6EZJ - chains A and Q of the 24 polymer chains in the assembly; structure by electron microscopy, 3.10 A resolution.

== Chain A (and Q) ==
Protein: Imidazoleglycerol-phosphate dehydratase 2, chloroplastic
From: Arabidopsis thaliana
Notes: EC 4.2.1.19; chain Q of this document is another copy of the same molecule, construct and numbering; everything in this record applies to it too
Reference sequence: O23346 (HIS5B_ARATH); residues 4-207 here correspond to UniProt positions 69-272 (UniProt number = residue number + 65)
Chain sequence (205 residues; each row starts with the number of its first residue):
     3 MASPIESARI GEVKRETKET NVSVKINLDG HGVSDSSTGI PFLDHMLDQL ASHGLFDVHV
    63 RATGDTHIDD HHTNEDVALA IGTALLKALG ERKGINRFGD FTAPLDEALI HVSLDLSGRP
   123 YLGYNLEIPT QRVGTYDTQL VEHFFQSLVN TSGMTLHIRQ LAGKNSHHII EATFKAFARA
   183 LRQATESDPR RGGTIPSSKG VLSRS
Disordered / not traced: 3-10, 196-207
Sequence notes: initiating methionine (3)
Bound ions: Mn2+ site 1: His47, His169, Glu173 (together with (R)-c348) (shared with His74(Q) of chain Q); Mn2+ site 2: His73, Glu77, His145 (together with (R)-c348) (shared with 1 residue of chain U); Mn2+ site 3: His74 (together with (R)-c348) (shared with 3 residues of chain U); Mn2+ site 4: His170 (together with (R)-c348) (shared with His73(Q), Glu77(Q), His145(Q) of chain Q)
Small-molecule neighbours:
  - (R)-c348 (5LD; [(2R)-2-hydroxy-3-(1H-1,2,4-triazol-1-yl)propyl]phosphonic acid), molecule 1: Glu21, His73, His74, Glu77
  - (R)-c348 (5LD), molecule 2: His47, Gln51, Leu107, His169, His170, Glu173, Lys177
Reported in the primary citation:
  - Mn2+ coordination: His47, His73, His74, Glu77, His145, His169, His170, Glu173
  - binding site for (R)-c348: Arg99, Arg121, Lys177
  - conformationally variable residues (loop rearrangement): Pro131 to Asp139, Asp190 to Lys201

== Chain A / chain Q interface ==
Pairs across the interface (22):
  Pro43(A) with His69(Q); Ile70(Q)
  His47(A) with His74(Q), hydrogen bond
  Pro131(A) with Gln133(Q); Gln141(Q)
  Thr132(A) with Gln133(Q); Gln141(Q)
  Gln133(A) with Gln133(Q)
  Arg134(A) with Arg134(Q)
  Val135(A) with Asp71(Q); Arg134(Q)
  Gly136(A) with Asp71(Q); Arg134(Q), hydrogen bond (backbone-side chain)
  Lys166(A) with Gln141(Q)
  Asn167(A) with His73(Q); Gln141(Q); His145(Q)
  Ser168(A) with Gln141(Q), hydrogen bond
  His169(A) with His73(Q); His74(Q), hydrogen bond
  His170(A) with His73(Q), hydrogen bond; His145(Q), hydrogen bond
Interface residues without a listed pair, chain A (14 interface residues in all): Glu173
Interface residues without a listed pair, chain Q (11 interface residues in all): Glu21, Glu77

== Overview ==
14 residues of chain A and 11 residues of chain Q are in contact; the contacts include 6 hydrogen bonds. Polar
pairs include His47(A)-His74(Q), Gly136(A)-Arg134(Q) and Ser168(A)-Gln141(Q). Chain A binds (R)-c348. The
paper reports a binding site for (R)-c348 at Arg99(A), Arg121(A) and Lys177(A); Mn2+ coordination by His47(A),
His73(A) and His74(A) among others.
Both chains are Imidazoleglycerol-phosphate dehydratase 2, chloroplastic (Arabidopsis thaliana). Entry 6EZJ
(Imidazoleglycerol-phosphate dehydratase) was determined by electron microscopy together with 6EZM from the
same study.
